8HAJ - chains A and I of the 11 polymer chains in the assembly; structure by electron microscopy, 4.80 A resolution (low resolution: residue-level contacts below are approximate; hydrogen-bond / salt-bridge calls are withheld).

== Chain A ==
Protein: Histone H3.1
Organism: Homo sapiens
UniProt: P68431 (H31_HUMAN); residues 1-135 here correspond to UniProt positions 2-136 (UniProt number = residue number + 1)
Amino-acid sequence (135 residues; row label = number of the first residue in the row):
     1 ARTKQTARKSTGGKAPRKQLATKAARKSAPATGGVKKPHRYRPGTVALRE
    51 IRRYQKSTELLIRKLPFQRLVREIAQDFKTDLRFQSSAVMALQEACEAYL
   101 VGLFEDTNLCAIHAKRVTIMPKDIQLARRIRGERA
Disordered / not traced: 1-35, 135
Swiss-Prot annotation at these positions:
  - modified residue: Arg-2 (Asymmetric dimethylarginine), Thr-3 (Phosphothreonine), Lys-4 (Allysine), Gln-5 (5-glutamyl dopamine), Thr-6 (Phosphothreonine), Arg-8 (Citrulline), Lys-9 (N6,N6,N6-trimethyllysine), Ser-10 (ADP-ribosylserine), Thr-11 (Phosphothreonine), Lys-14 (N6-(2-hydroxyisobutyryl)lysine), Arg-17 (Asymmetric dimethylarginine), Lys-18 (N6-(2-hydroxyisobutyryl)lysine), Lys-23 (N6-(2-hydroxyisobutyryl)lysine), Arg-26 (Citrulline), Lys-27 (N6,N6,N6-trimethyllysine), Ser-28 (ADP-ribosylserine), Lys-36 (N6,N6,N6-trimethyllysine), Lys-37 (N6-methyllysine), Tyr-41 (Phosphotyrosine), Lys-56 (N6,N6,N6-trimethyllysine) and 8 more in UniProt
  - lipidation: Lys-18 (N6-decanoyllysine)

== Chain I ==
Molecule: 180-nt DNA strand
Organism: Homo sapiens
Sequence (180 nucleotides; numbered 1 to 180; the number before each row is that of its first residue):
     1 ATCCGTCCGTTACCGCCATCAATATCCACCTGCAGATTCTACCAAAAGTG
    51 TATTTGGAAACTGCTCCATCAAAAGGCATGTTCAGCTGAATTCAGCTGAA
   101 CATGCCTTTTGATGGAGCAGTTTCCAAATACACTTTTGGTAGAATCTGCA
   151 GGTGGATATTGATGGCGGTAACGGACGGAT
Disordered / not traced: 1-9, 174-180

== How chain A and chain I interact ==
Contacting residue pairs (22):
  Lys-37(A) / DA162(I)
  Lys-37(A) / DT163(I)
  Arg-40(A) / DG161(I)
  Arg-42(A) / DA84(I)
  Arg-42(A) / DG85(I)
  Arg-42(A) / DG161(I)
  Arg-63(A) / DG76(I)
  Arg-63(A) / DC77(I)
  Arg-72(A) / DA68(I)
  Leu-82(A) / DA68(I)
  Arg-83(A) / DC67(I)
  Arg-83(A) / DA68(I)
  Phe-84(A) / DC67(I)
  Phe-84(A) / DA68(I)
  Gln-85(A) / DC67(I)
  Ser-86(A) / DC67(I)
  Arg-116(A) / DG88(I)
  Val-117(A) / DC86(I)
  Val-117(A) / DT87(I)
  Thr-118(A) / DC86(I)
  Thr-118(A) / DT87(I)
  Met-120(A) / DG88(I)
Interface residues without a listed pair, chain A (19 interface residues in all): Lys-36, His-39, Tyr-41, Pro-43, Thr-45
Interface residues without a listed pair, chain I (13 interface residues in all): DT160

== Overview ==
Chain A and chain I form an interface of 19 and 13 residues respectively.
Chain A is Histone H3.1 and chain I is a 180-nt DNA strand, both from Homo sapiens; the structure, Cryo-EM
structure of the p300 catalytic core bound to the H4K12acK16ac nucleosome, class 2 (4.8 angstrom ..., was
determined by electron microscopy, deposited together with 8HAG, 8HAH, 8HAI, 8HAK, 8HAL, 8HAM and 8HAN.
